PDB entry 2CE8 | X-ray diffraction, 2.03 A resolution | chains A and B of the 3 polymer chains in the assembly

# Chain A (and B)
Name: Transducin-like enhancer protein 1
Source organism: Homo sapiens
Notes: fragment: partial sp and whole wd40 domains, residues 443-770; chain B of this document is another copy of the same molecule, construct and numbering; everything in this record applies to it too
Reference sequence: Q04724 (TLE1_HUMAN); residues 443-770 here = UniProt positions 443-770
Sequence (337 residues; row label = number of the first residue in the row):
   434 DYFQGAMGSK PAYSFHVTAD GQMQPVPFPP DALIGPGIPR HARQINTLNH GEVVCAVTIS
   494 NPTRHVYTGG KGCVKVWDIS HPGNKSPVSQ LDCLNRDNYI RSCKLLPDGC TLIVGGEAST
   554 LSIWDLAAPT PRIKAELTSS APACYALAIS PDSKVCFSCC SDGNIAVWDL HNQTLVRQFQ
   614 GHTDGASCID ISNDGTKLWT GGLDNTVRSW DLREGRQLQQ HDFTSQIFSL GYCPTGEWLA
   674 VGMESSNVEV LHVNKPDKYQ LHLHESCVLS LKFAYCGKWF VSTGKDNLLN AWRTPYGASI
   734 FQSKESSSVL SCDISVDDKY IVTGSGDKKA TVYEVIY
Curated features (UniProtKB/Swiss-Prot):
  - mutagenesis: Val486 (V486S: Abolishes HESX1 binding), Tyr532 (Y532H: Abolishes HESX1 binding), Leu702 (L702S: Abolishes HESX1 binding), Ser715 (S715P: Abolishes HESX1 binding)

# How chain A and chain B interact
Pairs across the interface (61):
  Asp434(A) with Pro458(B); Val459(B); Pro460(B); Phe461(B), hydrogen bond (side chain-backbone)
  Tyr435(A) with Pro444(B); Ala445(B), hydrogen bond (backbone-backbone)
  Phe436(A) with Ser442(B); Lys443(B); Pro444(B); Ala445(B)
  Gln437(A) with Ser442(B); Lys443(B), hydrogen bond (backbone-backbone); Ala445(B); Tyr446(B), hydrogen bond (side chain-backbone); Ser447(B), hydrogen bond (side chain-backbone); Pro458(B); Val459(B), hydrogen bond (side chain-backbone); Phe461(B)
  Gly438(A) with Gly441(B); Tyr446(B), hydrogen bond (backbone-side chain); Phe461(B); Leu466(B)
  Ala439(A) with Met440(B); Gly441(B), hydrogen bond (backbone-backbone); Lys443(B); Leu466(B); Ser732(B)
  Met440(A) with Ala439(B); Met440(B), hydrophobic; Leu466(B); Ile467(B), hydrophobic; Ser732(B), hydrogen bond (backbone-backbone); Ile733(B)
  Gly441(A) with Gly438(B); Ala439(B), hydrogen bond (backbone-backbone)
  Ser442(A) with Gln437(B); Arg473(B); His474(B), hydrogen bond
  Lys443(A) with Phe436(B); Gln437(B), hydrogen bond (backbone-backbone); Ala439(B)
  Pro444(A) with Tyr435(B)
  Ala445(A) with Tyr435(B), hydrogen bond (backbone-backbone); Phe436(B); Gln437(B)
  Tyr446(A) with Gln437(B); Gly438(B), hydrogen bond (side chain-backbone)
  Ser447(A) with Gln437(B)
  Pro458(A) with Tyr435(B), hydrophobic; Gln437(B)
  Val459(A) with Gln437(B), hydrogen bond (backbone-side chain)
  Phe461(A) with Gln437(B); Gly438(B)
  Pro463(A) with Ile467(B)
  Leu466(A) with Gly438(B); Met440(B)
  Ile467(A) with Pro463(B), hydrophobic
  His474(A) with Ser442(B)
  Ser732(A) with Ala439(B); Met440(B), hydrogen bond (backbone-backbone)
  Ile733(A) with Met440(B)
Other interface residues (no listed pair), chain A (25 interface residues in all): Arg473, Phe734
Other interface residues (no listed pair), chain B (25 interface residues in all): Phe734

# Overview
Chain A and chain B each contribute 25 residues to their interface, with 16 hydrogen bonds. Polar contacts
include Asp434(A)-Phe461(B), Gln437(A)-Tyr446(B) and Gln437(A)-Ser447(B). Curated annotation (UniProt) lists 4
mutagenesis sites on chain A.
Chain A and chain B are both Transducin-like enhancer protein 1 (Homo sapiens); the structure, An EH1 peptide
bound to the Groucho-TLE WD40 domain, was determined by X-ray diffraction (same publication as 2CE9).
